3J97 - chains J and G of the 13 polymer chains in the assembly; structure by electron microscopy, 7.80 A resolution (low resolution: residue-level contacts below are approximate; hydrogen-bond / salt-bridge calls are withheld).

Chain J (and G):
Molecule: Alpha-soluble NSF attachment protein
From: Rattus norvegicus
Notes: chain G of this document is another copy of the same molecule, construct and numbering; everything in this record applies to it too
Reference sequence: P54921 (SNAA_RAT); residue numbers follow UniProt; this construct covers 1-295
Chain sequence (297 residues; each row starts with the number of its first residue; numbers below 1 keep their minus sign (Gly-1 is residue -1)):
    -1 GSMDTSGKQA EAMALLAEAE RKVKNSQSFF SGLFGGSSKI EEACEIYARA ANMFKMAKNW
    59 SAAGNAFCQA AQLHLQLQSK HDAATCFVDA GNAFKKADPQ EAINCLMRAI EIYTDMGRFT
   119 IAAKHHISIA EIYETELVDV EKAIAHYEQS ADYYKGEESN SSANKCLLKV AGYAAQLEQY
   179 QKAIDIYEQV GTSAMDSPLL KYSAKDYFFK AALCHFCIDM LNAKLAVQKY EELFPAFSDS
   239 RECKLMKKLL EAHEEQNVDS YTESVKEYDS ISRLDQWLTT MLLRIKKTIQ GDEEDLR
Disordered / not traced: -1 to 7, 294-295
Construct notes: expression tag (-1 to 0)
From the paper describing this entry:
  - mutagenesis - D217A/E249K/E252K/E253K: decreased catalytic activity on SNARE complex disassembly
  - mutagenesis - K122E/K163E: abolished catalytic activity
  - mutagenesis - K203E/R239E: decreased catalytic activity

How chain J and chain G interact:
Residue-residue contacts - 17 pairs, chain J then chain G:
  Asn50(J) with Thr112(G); Asp113(G); Met114(G); Gly115(G)
  Lys53(J) with Phe117(G)
  Lys56(J) with Asp150(G)
  Trp58(J) with Gly154(G)
  Asn90(J) with Glu156(G)
  Lys94(J) with Lys153(G)
  Asp267(J) with Leu231(G)
  Ser268(J) with Pro233(G); Phe235(G)
  Ile269(J) with Phe235(G)
  Arg271(J) with Leu231(G); Phe232(G); Ala234(G); Asp237(G)
Interface residues without a listed pair, chain J (11 interface residues in all): Met54
Interface residues without a listed pair, chain G (16 interface residues in all): Glu230

Overview:
11 residues of chain J and 16 residues of chain G are in contact. From the paper: D217A/E249K/E252K/E253K of
chain J reduce catalytic activity on SNARE complex disassembly; K122E/K163E of chain J abolish catalytic
activity.
Chain J and chain G are both Alpha-soluble NSF attachment protein (Rattus norvegicus); the structure,
Structure of 20S supercomplex, was determined by electron microscopy, deposited together with 3J94, 3J95,
3J96, 3J98 and 3J99.
